PDB entry 1ZBA | X-ray diffraction, 2.00 A resolution | chains 2 and 3 of the 4 polymer chains in the assembly

Chain 2:
Name: Coat protein VP2
From: Foot-and-mouth disease virus
UniProtKB: Q84769 (POLG_FMDV1); residues 1-218 here correspond to UniProt positions 287-504 (UniProt number = residue number + 286)
Chain sequence (218 residues; numbered 1 to 218; the number before each row is that of its first residue):
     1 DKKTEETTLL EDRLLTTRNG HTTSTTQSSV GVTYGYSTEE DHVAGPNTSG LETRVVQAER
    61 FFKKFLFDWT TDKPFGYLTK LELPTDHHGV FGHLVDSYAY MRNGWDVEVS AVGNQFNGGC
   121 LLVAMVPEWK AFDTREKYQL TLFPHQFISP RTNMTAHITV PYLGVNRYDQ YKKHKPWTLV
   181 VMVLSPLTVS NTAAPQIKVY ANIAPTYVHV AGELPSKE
Disordered / not traced: 1-11
Construct notes: engineered mutation Leu14 (Ile300 in Q84769)
Small-molecule neighbours: n,O6-disulfo-glucosamine (SGN; 2-deoxy-6-O-sulfo-2-(sulfoamino)-alpha-D-glucopyranose): Asp133, Thr134, Arg135, Tyr138
What the authors report for this chain:
  - binding site for n,O6-disulfo-glucosamine: Asp133 to Tyr138

Chain 3:
Name: Coat protein VP3
From: Foot-and-mouth disease virus
UniProtKB: Q84769 (POLG_FMDV1); residues 1-221 here correspond to UniProt positions 505-725 (UniProt number = residue number + 504)
Chain sequence (221 residues; numbered 1 to 221; the number before each row is that of its first residue):
     1 GIFPVACADG YGGLVTTDPK TADPVYGKVY NPPKTNYPGR FTNLLDVAEA CPTFLRFDDG
    61 KPYVVTRADD TRLLAKFDVS LAAKHMSNTY LSGIAQYYTQ YSGTINLHFM FTGSTDSKAR
   121 YMVAYIPPGV ETPPDTPEEA AHCIHAEWDT GLNSKFTFSI PYVSAADYAY TASDTAETTN
   181 VQGWVCVYQI THGKAENDTL LVSASAGKDF ELRLPIDPRT Q
Small-molecule neighbours: n,O6-disulfo-glucosamine (SGN; 2-deoxy-6-O-sulfo-2-(sulfoamino)-alpha-D-glucopyranose): Arg56, Asp58, Asp59, Lys84
What the authors report for this chain:
  - binding site for n,O6-disulfo-glucosamine: Arg56, Lys84 to Asn88

How chain 2 and chain 3 interact:
Pairs across the interface (38; chain 2 residue first):
  Pro46(2) - Asp167(3)
  Asn47(2) - Tyr162(3)
  Asn47(2) - Val163(3)
  Asn47(2) - Ser164(3)  hydrogen bond (side chain-backbone)
  Asn47(2) - Ala165(3)  hydrogen bond (side chain-backbone)
  Asn47(2) - Ala166(3)
  Asn47(2) - Asp167(3)
  Thr48(2) - Tyr162(3)
  Ser49(2) - Tyr162(3)  hydrogen bond (side chain-backbone)
  Leu51(2) - Pro161(3)  hydrophobic
  Ala99(2) - Pro127(3)  hydrophobic
  Ala99(2) - Pro128(3)
  Tyr100(2) - Pro128(3)
  Tyr100(2) - Val163(3)
  Tyr100(2) - Ser164(3)
  Tyr100(2) - Ala165(3)
  Asn166(2) - Ala165(3)
  Asn166(2) - Ala166(3)
  Arg167(2) - Ala165(3)
  Arg167(2) - Asp167(3)  salt bridge
  Tyr168(2) - Ala165(3)
  Gly212(2) - Pro127(3)
  Glu213(2) - Pro127(3)
  Glu213(2) - His142(3)
  Glu213(2) - Cys143(3)
  Glu213(2) - Ile144(3)
  Leu214(2) - Pro127(3)  hydrophobic
  Leu214(2) - Pro128(3)
  Leu214(2) - His142(3)
  Leu214(2) - Cys143(3)
  Pro215(2) - Val130(3)  hydrophobic
  Pro215(2) - Pro134(3)  hydrophobic
  Pro215(2) - Glu139(3)
  Pro215(2) - Cys143(3)
  Ser216(2) - Glu139(3)  hydrogen bond (backbone-backbone)
  Ser216(2) - His142(3)
  Lys217(2) - Glu139(3)
  Glu218(2) - Glu139(3)
Other interface residues (no listed pair), chain 2 (19 interface residues in all): Gln170, Ala211
Other interface residues (no listed pair), chain 3 (20 interface residues in all): Ile126, Gly129, Glu138, Ala140, Gln182

In short:
The interface between chain 2 and chain 3 involves 19 residues on one side and 20 on the other; the contacts
include 4 hydrogen bonds and 1 salt bridge. Among the polar pairs are Arg167(2)-Asp167(3), Asn47(2)-Ser164(3)
and Asn47(2)-Ala165(3). The paper reports a binding site for n,O6-disulfo-glucosamine at Asp133(2) and
Arg56(3) among others.
Here chain 2 is Coat protein VP2 and chain 3 is Coat protein VP3, both from Foot-and-mouth disease virus.
Entry 1ZBA (Foot-and-Mouth Disease virus serotype A1061 complexed with oligosaccharide receptor) was
determined by X-ray diffraction (same publication as 1ZBE).
